Entry 9LS8 (X-ray diffraction, 1.22 A resolution); this record covers chain A.

== Chain A ==
Name: Peptidyl-tRNA hydrolase
Organism: Enterococcus faecium
Notes: EC 3.1.1.29
Reference sequence: A0A133CPV0 (A0A133CPV0_ENTFC); residue numbers follow UniProt; this construct covers 1-186
Chain sequence (189 residues; row label = number of the first residue in the row; numbers below 1 keep their minus sign (Ala-2 is residue -2)):
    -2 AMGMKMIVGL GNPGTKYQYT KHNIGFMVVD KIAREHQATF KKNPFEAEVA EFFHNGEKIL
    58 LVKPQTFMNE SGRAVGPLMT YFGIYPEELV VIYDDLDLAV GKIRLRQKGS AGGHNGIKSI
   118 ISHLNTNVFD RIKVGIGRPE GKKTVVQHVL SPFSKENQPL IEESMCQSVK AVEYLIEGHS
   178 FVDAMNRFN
Differences from the reference sequence: expression tag (-2 to 0)
Ion coordination: Na+ near Ser116 (its only coordinating residue here)

== Overview ==
Chain A is Peptidyl-tRNA hydrolase (Enterococcus faecium); the structure, Crystal structure of peptidyl-tRNA
hydrolase from Enterococcus faecium at 1.22 A, was determined by X-ray diffraction, deposited together with
7Y52.
